8BAJ - chain A; structure by X-ray diffraction, 1.20 A resolution.

[Chain A]
Name: Peptidyl-prolyl cis-trans isomerase FKBP5
Source organism: Homo sapiens
Notes: EC 5.2.1.8
UniProt: Q13451 (FKBP5_HUMAN); residues 6-130 here correspond to UniProt positions 16-140 (UniProt number = residue number + 10)
Sequence (128 residues; numbered 3 to 130; the number before each row is that of its first residue):
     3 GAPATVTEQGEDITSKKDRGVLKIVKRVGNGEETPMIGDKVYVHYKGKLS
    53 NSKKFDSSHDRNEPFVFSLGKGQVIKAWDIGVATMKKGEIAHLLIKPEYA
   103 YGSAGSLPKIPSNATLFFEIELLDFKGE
Not modelled in the structure: 130
Sequence notes: expression tag (3-5); engineered mutation Thr9 (Ala19 in Q13451), Ser54 (Gly64 in Q13451), Ala93 (Cys103 in Q13451), Ile97 (Cys107 in Q13451)
UniProt features mapped onto this chain:
  - modified residue: Lys18 (N6-acetyllysine)
Small-molecule neighbours: 9QN ((1S,5S,6R)-10-[3,5-bis(chloranyl)phenyl]sulfonyl-5-(hydroxymethyl)-3-(pyridin-2-ylmethyl)-3,10-diazabicyclo[4.3.1]decan-2-one): Tyr47, Phe57, Asp58, Phe67, Gln75, Val76, Ile77, Trp80, Tyr103, Ser108, Lys111, Ile112, Phe120
Reported in the primary citation:
  - conformationally variable residues: Gly33
  - mutagenesis - F57E, F57R, F57S, F57W, F67E, F67R, F67S, F67W: decreased binding to FK [431]-TA
  - mutagenesis - F67E (8-fold): increased binding to SAFit-FL
  - mutagenesis - F67E: increased binding to Mcyc-TA

[Overview]
Bound to chain A: compound 9QN. The paper reports that F57E, F57R and F57S, among others, reduce binding to FK
[431]-TA; conformational variability at Gly33; 8 substitutions were tested in all.
Chain A is Peptidyl-prolyl cis-trans isomerase FKBP5 (Homo sapiens); the structure, Structure of the FK1
domain of the FKBP51 G64S variant in complex with
(1S,5S,6R)-10-((3,5-dichlorophenyl)sulfonyl)-5-(hydroxymethyl)-3-(pyridin-2-ylmethyl)-3,10-diazabicyclo[4.3.1]decan-2-one,
was determined by X-ray diffraction (same publication as 7R0L and 8BA6).
